9CZH - chains A and H of the 8 polymer chains in the assembly; structure by electron microscopy, 2.90 A resolution.

[Chain A]
Molecule: Isoform 5 of Calcium-activated potassium channel subunit alpha-1
From: Homo sapiens
Reference sequence: Q12791 (KCMA1_HUMAN), isoform Q12791-5; residues 1-1056 here correspond to UniProt positions 66-1121 (UniProt number = residue number + 65)
Chain sequence (1056 residues; each row starts with the number of its first residue):
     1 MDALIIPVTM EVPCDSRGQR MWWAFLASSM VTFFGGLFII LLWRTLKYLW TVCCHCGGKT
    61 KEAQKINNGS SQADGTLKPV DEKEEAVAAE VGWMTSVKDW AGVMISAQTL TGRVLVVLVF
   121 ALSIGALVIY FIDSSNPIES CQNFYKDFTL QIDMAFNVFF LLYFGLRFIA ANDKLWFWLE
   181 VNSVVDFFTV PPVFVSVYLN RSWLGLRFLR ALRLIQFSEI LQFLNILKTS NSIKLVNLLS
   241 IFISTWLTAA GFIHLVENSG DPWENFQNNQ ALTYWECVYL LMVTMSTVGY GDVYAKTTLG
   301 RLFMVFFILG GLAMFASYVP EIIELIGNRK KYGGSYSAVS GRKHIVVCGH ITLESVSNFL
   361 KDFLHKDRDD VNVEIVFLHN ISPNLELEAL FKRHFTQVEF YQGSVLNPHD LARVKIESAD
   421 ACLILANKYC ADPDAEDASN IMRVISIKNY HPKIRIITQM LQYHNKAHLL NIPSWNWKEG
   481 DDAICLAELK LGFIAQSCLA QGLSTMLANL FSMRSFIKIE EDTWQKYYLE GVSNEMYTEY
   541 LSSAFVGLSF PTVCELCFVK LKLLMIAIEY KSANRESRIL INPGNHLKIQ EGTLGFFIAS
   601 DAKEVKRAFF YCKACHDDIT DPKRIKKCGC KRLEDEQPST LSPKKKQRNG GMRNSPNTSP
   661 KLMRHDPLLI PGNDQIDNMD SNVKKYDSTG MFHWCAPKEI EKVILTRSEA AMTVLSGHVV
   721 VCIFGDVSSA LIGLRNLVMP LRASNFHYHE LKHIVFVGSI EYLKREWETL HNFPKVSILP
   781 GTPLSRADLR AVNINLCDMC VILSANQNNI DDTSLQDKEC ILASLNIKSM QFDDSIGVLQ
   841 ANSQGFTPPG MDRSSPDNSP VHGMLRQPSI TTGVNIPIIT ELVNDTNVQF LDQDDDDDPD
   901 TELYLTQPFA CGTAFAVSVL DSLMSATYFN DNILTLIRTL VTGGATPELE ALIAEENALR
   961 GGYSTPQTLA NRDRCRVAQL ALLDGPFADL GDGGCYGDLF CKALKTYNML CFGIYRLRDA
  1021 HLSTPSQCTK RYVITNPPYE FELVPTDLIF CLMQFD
Disordered / not traced: 1-18, 55-92, 570-576, 616-680, 834-870
UniProt features mapped onto this chain:
  - region: Leu-491 to Phe-511 (Segment S7), Leu-548 to Ile-568 (Segment S8), Cys-612 to His-616 (Heme-binding motif)
  - motif: Thr-287 to Tyr-290 (Selectivity for potassium)
  - binding site (Mg(2+)): Glu-374, Gln-397, Glu-399
  - lipidation (S-palmitoyl cysteine): Cys-53, Cys-54, Cys-56
Bound ions: K+ site 1: Thr-287, Val-288 (shared with 2 residues of chain B; 2 residues of chain C; 2 residues of chain D); K+ site 2: Thr-287 (shared with 1 residue of chain B; 1 residue of chain C; 1 residue of chain D); K+ site 3: Val-288, Gly-289 (shared with 2 residues of chain B; 2 residues of chain C; 2 residues of chain D); K+ site 4: Tyr-290 (shared with 1 residue of chain B; 1 residue of chain C; 1 residue of chain D); Ca2+ site 1: Asn-449 (shared with 4 residues of chain B); Ca2+ site 2: Asn-509, Ser-512, Val-532, Asn-534, Glu-535; Ca2+ site 3: Gln-889, Asp-892, Asp-895, Asp-897 (shared with 1 residue of chain D)

[Chain H]
Molecule: Large-conductance Ca2+-activated K+ channel beta2 subunit, Calcium-activated potassium channel subunit beta-4
From: Homo sapiens
Notes: fragment: N-terminal 45 residues of kcnmb2 ligated to kcnmb4 (devoid of N terminal first 15 residues)
Reference sequence: chimeric construct of B5BNX0, Q86W47: residues 2-44 from B5BNX0 (B5BNX0_HUMAN) positions 2-44 (same numbers); residues 45-240 from Q86W47 positions 15-210 (UniProt number = residue number - 30)
Chain sequence (239 residues; row label = number of the first residue in the row):
     2 FIWTSGRTSS SYRHDEKRNI YQKIRDHDLL DKRKTVTALK AGEDKSIRLG LFLIISGVVS
    62 LFIFGFCWLS PALQDLQATE ANCTVLSVQQ IGEVFECTFT CGADCRGTSQ YPCVQVYVNN
   122 SESNSRALLH SDEHQLLTNP KCSYIPPCKR ENQKNLESVM NWQQYWKDEI GSQPFTCYFN
   182 QHQRPDDVLL HRTHDEIVLL HCFLWPLVTF VVGVLIVVLT ICAKSLAVKA EAMKKRKFS
Disordered / not traced: 2-38, 236-240
UniProt features mapped onto this chain:
  - glycosylation (N-linked (GlcNAc...) asparagine): Asn-83, Asn-120
Disulfides: Cys-84/Cys-178, Cys-98/Cys-149, Cys-102/Cys-106, Cys-114/Cys-143

[How chain A and chain H interact]
Pairs across the interface (9; chain A residue first):
  Phe-131(A) with Phe-67(H), hydrophobic
  Ile-132(A) with Leu-70(H), hydrophobic
  Ser-135(A) with Leu-70(H); Ser-71(H), hydrogen bond (backbone-side chain)
  Glu-139(A) with Gln-184(H)
  Cys-141(A) with His-183(H), hydrogen bond (backbone-side chain)
  Gln-142(A) with Leu-74(H); Gln-78(H); His-183(H), hydrogen bond (backbone-side chain)
Also at the interface, not in a pair above, chain A (10 interface residues in all): Val-128, Asn-136, Ser-140, Trp-275
Also at the interface, not in a pair above, chain H (8 interface residues in all): Phe-63

[Summary]
The interface between chain A and chain H involves 10 residues on one side and 8 on the other; the contacts
include 3 hydrogen bonds. Polar contacts include Ser-135(A)/Ser-71(H), Cys-141(A)/His-183(H) and
Gln-142(A)/His-183(H). Curated annotation (UniProt) lists 3 Mg2+-binding residues on chain A.
Chain A is Isoform 5 of Calcium-activated potassium channel subunit alpha-1 and chain H is Large-conductance
Ca2+-activated K+ channel beta2 subunit, Calcium-activated potassium channel subunit beta-4, both from Homo
sapiens; the structure, Ca2+ bound intermediate state of hSlo1 + beta2N-beta4 channel in detergent, was
determined by electron microscopy together with 9CZJ, 9CZK, 9CZM, 9CZO, 9CZQ, 9D18 and 9D19 from the same
study.
